Entry 6RZV (electron microscopy, 20.60 A resolution (very low resolution: no residue pairs are listed; an interface is given only as per-side residue counts)); this record covers chains B and C of the 16 polymer chains in the assembly.

== Chain B (and C) ==
Protein: Putative mitochondrial dynamin protein
From: Chaetomium thermophilum var. thermophilum DSM 1495
Notes: chain C of this document is another copy of the same molecule, construct and numbering; everything in this record applies to it too
UniProtKB: G0SGC7 (G0SGC7_CHATD); numbering as in UniProt (aligned over 219-913)
Amino-acid sequence (695 residues; numbered 219 to 913; the number before each row is that of its first residue):
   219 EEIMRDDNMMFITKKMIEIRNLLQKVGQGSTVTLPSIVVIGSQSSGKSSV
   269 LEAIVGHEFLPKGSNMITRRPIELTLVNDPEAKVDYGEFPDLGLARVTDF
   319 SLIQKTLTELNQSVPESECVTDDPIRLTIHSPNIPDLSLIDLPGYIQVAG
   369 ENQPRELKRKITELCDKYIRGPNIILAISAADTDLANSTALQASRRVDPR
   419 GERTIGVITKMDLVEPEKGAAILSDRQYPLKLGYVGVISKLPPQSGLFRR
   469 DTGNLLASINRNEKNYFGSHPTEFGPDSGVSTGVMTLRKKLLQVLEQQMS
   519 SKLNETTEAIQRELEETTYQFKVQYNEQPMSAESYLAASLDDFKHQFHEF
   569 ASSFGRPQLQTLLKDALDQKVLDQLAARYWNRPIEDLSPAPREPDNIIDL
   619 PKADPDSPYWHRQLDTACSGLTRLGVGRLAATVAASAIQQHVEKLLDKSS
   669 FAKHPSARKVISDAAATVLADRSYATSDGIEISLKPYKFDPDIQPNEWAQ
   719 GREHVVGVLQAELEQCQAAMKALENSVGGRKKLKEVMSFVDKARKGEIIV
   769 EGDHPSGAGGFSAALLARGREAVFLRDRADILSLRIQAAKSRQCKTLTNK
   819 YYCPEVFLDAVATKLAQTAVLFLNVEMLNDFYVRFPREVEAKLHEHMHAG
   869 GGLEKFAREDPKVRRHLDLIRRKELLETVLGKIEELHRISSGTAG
Not modelled in the structure: 219-223, 333-338, 365-374, 459-470, 911-913
Cystine bridges: Cys812-Cys821
UniProt features mapped onto this chain:
  - region: Gly259 to Ser266 (G1 motif), Ile285 to Arg287 (G2 motif), Asp359 to Gly362 (G3 motif), Thr427 to Asp430 (G4 motif), Ile456 to Leu459 (G5 motif)
  - binding site (GTP): Ser262, Gly264, Lys265, Ser266, Ser267, Gly281, Lys428, Asp430, Ser457
  - binding site (Mg(2+)): Ser266, Thr286, Asp359
From the paper describing this entry:
  - mutagenesis - Y537A, D559A, K562A, R646A: unchanged binding to liposome
  - mutagenesis - Y537A, D559A, K562A, R646A: unchanged catalytic activity on liposome

== Chain B / chain C interface ==
At this resolution (21 A) residue pairs are not listed: 10 residues of chain B and 10 of chain C lie at the interface.

== Summary ==
The chain B/chain C interface involves 10 residues from each chain. UniProt lists 9 GTP-binding residues and 3
Mg2+-binding residues on chain B. The paper reports that Y537A, D559A and K562A of chain B, among others,
leave binding to liposome unchanged; Y537A, D559A and K562A of chain B, among others, leave catalytic activity
on liposome unchanged.
Both chains are Putative mitochondrial dynamin protein (Chaetomium thermophilum var. thermophilum DSM 1495).
Entry 6RZV (Structure of s-Mgm1 decorating the inner surface of tubulated lipid membranes) was determined by
electron microscopy (same publication as 6RZT, 6RZU, 6RZW and 6QL4).
